PDB entry 8YPY | X-ray diffraction, 2.74 A resolution | chains B and C of the 6 polymer chains in the assembly

== Chain B (and C) ==
Name: Isoform 2 of Ribose-phosphate pyrophosphokinase 2
From: Homo sapiens
Notes: EC 2.7.6.1; chain C of this document is another copy of the same molecule, construct and numbering; everything in this record applies to it too
UniProtKB: P11908 (PRPS2_HUMAN), isoform P11908-2; residues 2-321 here = UniProt positions 2-321
Sequence (321 residues; each row starts with the number of its first residue):
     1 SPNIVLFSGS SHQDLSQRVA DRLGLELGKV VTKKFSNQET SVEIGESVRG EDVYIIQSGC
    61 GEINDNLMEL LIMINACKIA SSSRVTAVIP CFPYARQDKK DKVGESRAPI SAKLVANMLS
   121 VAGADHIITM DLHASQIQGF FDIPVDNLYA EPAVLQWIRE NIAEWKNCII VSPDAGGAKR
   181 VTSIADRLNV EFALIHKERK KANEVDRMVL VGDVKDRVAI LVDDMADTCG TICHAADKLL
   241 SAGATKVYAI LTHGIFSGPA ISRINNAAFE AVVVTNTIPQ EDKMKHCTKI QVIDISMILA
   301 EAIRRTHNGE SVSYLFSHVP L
Not modelled in the structure: 98-101, 199-206, 309-321 (chain C: 100-101, 198-207, 214-215, 309-321)
Sequence notes: expression tag (1)
Bound ions: Cd2+ near D174 (its only coordinating residue here)
Small-molecule neighbours:
  - AMP-CPP (APC; diphosphomethylphosphonic acid adenosyl ester), molecule 1: F35, N37, E39
  - AMP-CPP (APC), molecule 2: R96, Q97, H133, D174, G176, D227
  - 5-O-phosphono-alpha-D-ribofuranose (HSX): K197, M225, A226, D227, T228, C229, G230, T231, R263
What the authors report for this chain:
  - mutagenesis - V103DEL/G104DEL/E105DEL/Q156K: increased catalytic activity
  - mutagenesis - V103DEL/G104DEL/E105DEL/Q156K: decreased growth
  - mutagenesis - R96A: abolished catalytic activity (proposed by the authors, not directly observed)
  - mutagenesis - R96A: decreased catalytic activity

== Interface between chain B and chain C ==
Contacting residue pairs (63; chain B residue first):
  K34(B) with E62(C), salt bridge
  F35(B) with D98(C)
  S36(B) with T228(C); S257(C)
  N37(B) with R96(C); S257(C)
  Q38(B) with E62(C)
  E39(B) with I63(C); P93(C); Y94(C), hydrogen bond (side chain-backbone)
  T40(B) with N64(C), hydrogen bond; Y94(C)
  E43(B) with D98(C)
  G61(B) with N37(C); Q38(C)
  E62(B) with K34(C), salt bridge; Q38(C); E62(C); D65(C)
  I63(B) with N37(C); Q38(C)
  N64(B) with Q38(C); T40(C), hydrogen bond; N64(C); D65(C), hydrogen bond; M68(C)
  D65(B) with E62(C); N64(C), hydrogen bond
  M68(B) with N64(C); Y94(C)
  L71(B) with L114(C); M118(C), hydrophobic
  I72(B) with Y94(C), hydrophobic; S111(C); L114(C), hydrophobic
  N75(B) with L114(C)
  A76(B) with I110(C), hydrophobic
  I79(B) with A108(C), hydrophobic; I110(C), hydrophobic
  P93(B) with E39(C)
  Y94(B) with E39(C), hydrogen bond (backbone-side chain); T40(C); M68(C)
  R96(B) with N37(C)
  R107(B) with E43(C), salt bridge
  I110(B) with N75(C); A76(C), hydrophobic; I79(C), hydrophobic
  S111(B) with I72(C)
  L114(B) with I72(C), hydrophobic; N75(C)
  N117(B) with V121(C)
  M118(B) with M68(C), hydrophobic; L71(C), hydrophobic; M118(C), hydrophobic
  V121(B) with N117(C); V121(C), hydrophobic
  A122(B) with L114(C), hydrophobic
  D227(B) with N37(C)
  I255(B) with N37(C)
  S257(B) with S36(C), hydrogen bond; N37(C)
  G258(B) with S36(C), hydrogen bond (backbone-side chain)
Also at the interface, not in a pair above, chain B (36 interface residues in all): L67, T228
Also at the interface, not in a pair above, chain C (37 interface residues in all): G61, L67, R107, V115, A122, D227, I255

== Overview ==
The interface between chain B and chain C involves 36 residues on one side and 37 on the other, with 8
hydrogen bonds and 3 salt bridges. Polar contacts include K34(B)-E62(C), R107(B)-E43(C) and E39(B)-Y94(C).
Chain B binds 5-O-phosphono-alpha-D-ribofuranose and AMP-CPP. From the paper: V103DEL/G104DEL/E105DEL/Q156K of
chain B increase catalytic activity; V103DEL/G104DEL/E105DEL/Q156K of chain B reduce growth.
Both chains are Isoform 2 of Ribose-phosphate pyrophosphokinase 2 (Homo sapiens). Entry 8YPY (Crystal
strcuture of human phosphoribosyl pyrophosphate synthetase2 (PRPS2) in complex with ligands) was determined by
X-ray diffraction (same publication as 8YPZ and 8YQ0).
